PDB entry 5KBH | X-ray diffraction, 2.55 A resolution | chains A and B

Chain A (and B):
Name: MopR
From: Acinetobacter calcoaceticus
Notes: fragment: sensor domain, residues 1-229; chain B of this document is another copy of the same molecule, construct and numbering; everything in this record applies to it too
UniProt: Q43965 (Q43965_ACICA); residue numbers follow UniProt; this construct covers 1-229
Amino-acid sequence (229 residues; each row starts with the number of its first residue):
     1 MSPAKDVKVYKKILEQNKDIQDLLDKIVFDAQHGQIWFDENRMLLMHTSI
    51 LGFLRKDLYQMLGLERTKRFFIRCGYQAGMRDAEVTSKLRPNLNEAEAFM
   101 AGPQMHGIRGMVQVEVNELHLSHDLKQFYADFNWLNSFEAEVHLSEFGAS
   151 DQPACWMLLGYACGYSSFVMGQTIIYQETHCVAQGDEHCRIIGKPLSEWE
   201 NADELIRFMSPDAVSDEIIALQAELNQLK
Not modelled in the structure: 1-14, 202-211, 227-229 (chain B: 1-15, 202-206, 222-229)
Swiss-Prot annotation at these positions:
  - binding site (phenol): His106, Trp134
  - binding site (Zn(2+)): Cys155, Glu178, Cys181, Cys189
Ion coordination: Zn2+: Cys155, Glu178, Cys181, Cys189
Ligand contacts: 3-chlorophenol (3CH): Phe99, Gly102, Pro103, His106, Val114, Phe132, Trp134, Tyr161, Ala162, Tyr165, Ser166, Tyr176, Ile191

Chain A / chain B interface:
Contacting residue pairs (108):
  Gln16(A) with Gln32(B)
  Asn17(A) with Gln32(B), hydrogen bond
  Phe29(A) with Phe29(B), hydrophobic
  Ala31(A) with Ile20(B), hydrophobic; Gly107(B)
  Gln32(A) with Ile20(B); Gln113(B)
  His33(A) with Gln113(B); Asn136(B), hydrogen bond (backbone-side chain)
  Gly34(A) with Gly107(B); Gly110(B); Met111(B); Val112(B)
  Gln35(A) with Gly110(B); Asn136(B)
  Ile36(A) with Leu45(B), hydrophobic; Ile108(B); Arg109(B); Gly110(B)
  Arg42(A) with Thr48(B); Gly110(B), hydrogen bond (side chain-backbone); Met111(B), hydrogen bond (side chain-backbone); Asn136(B), hydrogen bond (side chain-backbone); Ser137(B); Phe138(B); Glu141(B), salt bridge
  Met43(A) with Leu45(B), hydrophobic; Met46(B); His47(B); Gly110(B)
  Leu44(A) with Leu44(B); Leu45(B); Met46(B), hydrogen bond (backbone-backbone); Leu51(B), hydrophobic; Arg109(B); Gly110(B); Met111(B), hydrophobic; Phe138(B), hydrophobic
  Leu45(A) with Met43(B), hydrophobic; Leu44(B); Leu45(B), hydrophobic; Arg109(B), hydrogen bond (backbone-backbone)
  Met46(A) with Met43(B); Leu44(B), hydrogen bond (backbone-backbone); Met46(B), hydrophobic
  His47(A) with Asn41(B); Arg42(B); Met43(B); Asp82(B), salt bridge; Arg109(B)
  Thr48(A) with Arg42(B), hydrogen bond (backbone-backbone); Leu44(B)
  Ile50(A) with Cys74(B), hydrophobic; Gln77(B); Ala78(B), hydrophobic
  Leu51(A) with Met46(B), hydrophobic
  Phe53(A) with Arg73(B); Gln77(B)
  Leu54(A) with Leu54(B), hydrophobic; Phe70(B), hydrophobic
  Asp57(A) with Phe70(B); Arg73(B), salt bridge
  Leu58(A) with Leu54(B), hydrophobic
  Met61(A) with Leu62(B), hydrophobic; Arg66(B); Phe70(B), hydrophobic
  Arg66(A) with Met61(B)
  Phe70(A) with Ile50(B); Leu54(B), hydrophobic; Asp57(B)
  Arg73(A) with Phe53(B); Asp57(B), salt bridge
  Cys74(A) with Ile50(B), hydrophobic
  Gln77(A) with Phe53(B)
  Ala78(A) with His47(B)
  Arg81(A) with His47(B); Ser49(B), hydrogen bond
  Asp82(A) with His47(B), salt bridge
  Gly107(A) with Ala31(B); Gly34(B)
  Ile108(A) with Ala31(B), hydrophobic; Ile36(B)
  Arg109(A) with Ile36(B); Leu44(B); Leu45(B), hydrogen bond (backbone-backbone); Met46(B); His47(B)
  Gly110(A) with Gly34(B); Gln35(B); Ile36(B); Arg42(B), hydrogen bond (backbone-side chain); Leu44(B)
  Met111(A) with Gly34(B); Arg42(B); Leu44(B), hydrophobic; Leu45(B)
  Val112(A) with Gly34(B)
  Gln113(A) with Gln32(B), hydrogen bond (side chain-backbone); His33(B); Gly34(B)
  Asn136(A) with His33(B); Gln35(B); Arg42(B), hydrogen bond (backbone-side chain)
  Ser137(A) with Arg42(B)
  Phe138(A) with Arg42(B); Leu44(B), hydrophobic
  Glu141(A) with Arg42(B), salt bridge
  Met157(A) with Ile50(B), hydrophobic
Also at the interface, not in a pair above, chain A (48 interface residues in all): Ile20, Asp30, Asn41, Leu62, Phe71
Also at the interface, not in a pair above, chain B (50 interface residues in all): Asn17, Lys18, Ile27, Asp30, Phe38, Leu58, Arg81, Leu135

In short:
Chain A and chain B form an interface of 48 and 50 residues respectively; the contacts include 14 hydrogen
bonds and 6 salt bridges. Polar pairs include Arg42(A)-Glu141(B), His47(A)-Asp82(B) and Asp57(A)-Arg73(B).
Bound to chain A: 3-chlorophenol.
Both chains are MopR (Acinetobacter calcoaceticus). Entry 5KBH (Crystal structure of the aromatic sensor
domain of mopr in complex with 3-chloro-phenol) was determined by X-ray diffraction (same publication as 5KBE
and 5KBI).
